Entry 8XQT (electron microscopy, 2.94 A resolution); this record covers chains B and S of the 5 polymer chains in the assembly.

# Chain B
Name: Guanine nucleotide-binding protein G(I)/G(S)/G(T) subunit beta-1
From: Homo sapiens
UniProt: P62873 (GBB1_HUMAN); residues 1-340 here = UniProt positions 1-340
Amino-acid sequence (366 residues; numbered 1 to 366; the number before each row is that of its first residue):
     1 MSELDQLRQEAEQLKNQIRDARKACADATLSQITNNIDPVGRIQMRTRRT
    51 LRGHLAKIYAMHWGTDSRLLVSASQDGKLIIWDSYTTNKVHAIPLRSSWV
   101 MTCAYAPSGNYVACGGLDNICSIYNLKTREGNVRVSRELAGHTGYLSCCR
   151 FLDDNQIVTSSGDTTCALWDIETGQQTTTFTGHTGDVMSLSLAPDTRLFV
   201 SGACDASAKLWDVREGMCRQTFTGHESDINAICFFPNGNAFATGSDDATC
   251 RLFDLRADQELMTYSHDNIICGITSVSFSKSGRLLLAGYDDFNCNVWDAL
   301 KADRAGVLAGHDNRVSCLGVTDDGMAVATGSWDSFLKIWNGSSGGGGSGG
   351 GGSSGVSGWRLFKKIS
Unresolved in the structure: 1-2, 341-366
Sequence notes: expression tag (341-366)
Swiss-Prot annotation at these positions:
  - modified residue: Ser2 (N-acetylserine), His266 (Phosphohistidine)
  - natural variant: Leu30 (L30F: In MRD42; uncertain significance), Arg52 (R52G: In MRD42), Gly64 (G64V: In MRD42), Asp76 (D76E: In MRD42; D76G: In MRD42), Gly77 (G77S: In MRD42), Lys78 (K78R: In MRD42), Ile80 (I80N: In MRD42; I80T: In MRD42), His91 (H91R: In MRD42; uncertain significance), Ala92 (A92T: In MRD42), Pro94 (P94S: In MRD42), Leu95 (L95P: In MRD42), Arg96 (R96L: In MRD42), 5 further natural variant entries in UniProt

# Chain S
Name: scFv16
From: Homo sapiens
Notes: antibody fragment or engineered binder
Amino-acid sequence (286 residues; each row starts with the number of its first residue; note: 2 numbers in that range are skipped by the numbering (no residue carries them; nothing is unmodelled there); a row labelled like 121A-121N holds insertion residues (121A, then the next letters in order); numbers below 1 keep their minus sign (Met-19 is residue -19)):
   -19 MVSAIVLYVLLAAAAHSAFADVQLVESGGGLVQPGGSRKLSCSASGFAFS
    31 SFGMHWVRQAPEKGLEWVAYISSGSGTIYYADTVKGRFTISRDDPKNTLF
    81 LQMTSLRSEDTAMYYCVRSIYYYGSSPFDFWGQGTTLTVSS
121A-121N GGGGSGGGGSGGGG
   124 SDIVMTQATSSVPVTPGESVSISCRSSKSLLHSNGNTYLYWFLQRPGQSP
   174 QLLIYRMSNLASGVPDRFSGSGSGTAFTLTISRLEAEDVGVYYCMQHLEY
   224 PLTFGAGTKLELKAAAENLYFQSHHHHHHHH
Unresolved in the structure: -19 to 1, 121A-121N, 236-254
Cystine bridges: Cys22-Cys96, Cys147-Cys217

# Interface between chain B and chain S
Contacting residue pairs - 15 pairs, chain B then chain S:
  Asp66(B) - Tyr103(S)
  Arg68(B) - Tyr103(S)
  Leu69(B) - Tyr103(S)  hydrophobic
  Val90(B) - Tyr102(S)  hydrophobic
  His91(B) - Tyr102(S)
  Arg129(B) - Val2(S)
  Arg129(B) - Arg98(S)  hydrogen bond (backbone-side chain)
  Arg129(B) - Phe110(S)
  Arg129(B) - Ser185(S)
  Glu130(B) - Gly26(S)
  Glu130(B) - Phe27(S)
  Glu130(B) - Ala28(S)  hydrogen bond (backbone-backbone)
  Glu130(B) - Phe32(S)
  Gly131(B) - Phe32(S)
  Gly131(B) - Ile100(S)
Interface residues without a listed pair, chain B (10 interface residues in all): Asp83, Asn132

# Overview
10 residues of chain B face 11 of chain S across their interface; the contacts include 2 hydrogen bonds. Among
the polar pairs are Arg129(B)-Arg98(S) and Glu130(B)-Ala28(S).
Here chain B is Guanine nucleotide-binding protein G(I)/G(S)/G(T) subunit beta-1 and chain S is scFv16, both
from Homo sapiens. Entry 8XQT (Structure of human class T GPCR TAS2R14-Gi complex) was determined by electron
microscopy, deposited together with 8XQL, 8XQN, 8XQO, 8XQP, 8XQR, 8XQS and 8YKY.
